PDB entry 8A0L | X-ray diffraction, 2.00 A resolution | chains B and C of the 6 polymer chains in the assembly

Chain B:
Molecule: Tubulin beta-2B chain
Source organism: Bos taurus
UniProtKB: Q6B856 (TBB2B_BOVIN); the author numbering skips numbers that UniProt does not, so the offset changes along the chain: 1-42 = UniProt 1-42; 45-360 = UniProt 43-358; 369-455 = UniProt 359-445
Amino-acid sequence (445 residues; row label = number of the first residue in the row; note: 10 numbers in that range are skipped by the numbering (no residue carries them; nothing is unmodelled there)):
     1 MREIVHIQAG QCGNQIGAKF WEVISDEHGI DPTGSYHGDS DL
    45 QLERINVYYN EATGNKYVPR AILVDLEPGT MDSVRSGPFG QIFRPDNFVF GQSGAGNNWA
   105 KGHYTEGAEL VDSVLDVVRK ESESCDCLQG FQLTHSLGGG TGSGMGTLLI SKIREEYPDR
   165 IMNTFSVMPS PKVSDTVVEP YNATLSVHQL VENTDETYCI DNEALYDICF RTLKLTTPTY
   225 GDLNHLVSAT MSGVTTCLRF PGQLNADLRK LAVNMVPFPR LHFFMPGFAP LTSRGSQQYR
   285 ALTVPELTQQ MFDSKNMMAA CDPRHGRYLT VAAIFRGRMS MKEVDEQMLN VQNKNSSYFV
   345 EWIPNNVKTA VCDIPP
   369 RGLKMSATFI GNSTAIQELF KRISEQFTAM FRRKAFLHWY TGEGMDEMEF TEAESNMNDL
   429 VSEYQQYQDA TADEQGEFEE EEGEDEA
Not modelled in the structure: 1, 439-455
Swiss-Prot annotation at these positions:
  - motif: Met-1 to Ile-4 (MREI motif)
  - binding site (GTP): Gln-11, Glu-71, Ser-140, Gly-144, Thr-145, Gly-146, Asn-206, Asn-228
  - binding site (Mg(2+)): Glu-71
  - modified residue: Ser-40 (Phosphoserine), Thr-57 (Phosphothreonine), Lys-60 (N6-acetyllysine), Ser-174 (Phosphoserine), Thr-287 (Phosphothreonine), Thr-292 (Phosphothreonine), Arg-320 (Omega-N-methylarginine), Glu-448 (5-glutamyl polyglutamate)
  - cross-link (Glycyl lysine isopeptide (Lys-Gly)): Lys-60 (interchain with G-Cter in ubiquitin), Lys-326 (interchain with G-Cter in ubiquitin)
Metal / ion sites: Mg2+: Gln-11 (together with GDP); Ca2+ near Glu-113 (its only coordinating residue here)
Residues lining bound ligands:
  - GDP (guanosine-5'-diphosphate): Ala-9, Gly-10, Gln-11, Cys-12, Gln-15, Ile-16, Asp-69, Asn-101, Ser-140, Gly-142, Gly-143, Gly-144, Thr-145, Gly-146, Val-171, Pro-173, Val-177, Asp-179, Glu-183, Asn-206, Leu-209, Tyr-224, Leu-227, Asn-228
  - KLC ((3S,4R,8S,10S,12S,14S)-14-[(Z,4R)-4-(hydroxymethyl)hex-2-en-2-yl]-4,12-dimethoxy-9,9-dimethyl-3,8,10-tris(oxidanyl)-1-oxacyclotetradecan-2-one): Gln-293, Phe-296, Asp-297, Ser-298, Lys-299, Met-301, Pro-307, Arg-308, Tyr-312, Val-335, Asn-339, Tyr-342, Phe-343
Reported in the primary citation:
  - binding site for KLC: Gln-293, Asp-297, Ser-298, Arg-308, Tyr-312
  - conformationally variable residues (side-chain flip): Lys-299
  - contacts within the chain: Asp-297/Lys-299 (salt bridge)

Chain C:
Molecule: Tubulin alpha-1B chain
Source organism: Bos taurus
UniProtKB: P81947 (TBA1B_BOVIN); numbering as in UniProt (aligned over 1-451)
Amino-acid sequence (451 residues; row label = number of the first residue in the row):
     1 MRECISIHVG QAGVQIGNAC WELYCLEHGI QPDGQMPSDK TIGGGDDSFN TFFSETGAGK
    61 HVPRAVFVDL EPTVIDEVRT GTYRQLFHPE QLITGKEDAA NNYARGHYTI GKEIIDLVLD
   121 RIRKLADQCT GLQGFLVFHS FGGGTGSGFT SLLMERLSVD YGKKSKLEFS IYPAPQVSTA
   181 VVEPYNSILT THTTLEHSDC AFMVDNEAIY DICRRNLDIE RPTYTNLNRL ISQIVSSITA
   241 SLRFDGALNV DLTEFQTNLV PYPRIHFPLA TYAPVISAEK AYHEQLSVAE ITNACFEPAN
   301 QMVKCDPRHG KYMACCLLYR GDVVPKDVNA AIATIKTKRS IQFVDWCPTG FKVGINYQPP
   361 TVVPGGDLAK VQRAVCMLSN TTAIAEAWAR LDHKFDLMYA KRAFVHWYVG EGMEEGEFSE
   421 AREDMAALEK DYEEVGVDSV EGEGEEEGEE Y
Not modelled in the structure: 441-451
Metal / ion sites: Ca2+: Asp-39, Thr-41, Gly-44, Glu-55
Residues lining bound ligands: GTP (guanosine-5'-triphosphate): Gly-10, Gln-11, Ala-12, Gln-15, Ile-16, Asp-69, Asp-98, Ala-99, Ala-100, Asn-101, Ser-140, Gly-142, Gly-143, Gly-144, Thr-145, Gly-146, Ile-171, Pro-173, Val-177, Ser-178, Thr-179, Glu-183, Asn-206, Tyr-224, Leu-227, Asn-228, Ile-231

Interface between chain B and chain C:
Residue-residue contacts (39; chain B residue first):
  Gln-96(B) / Met-1(C)
  Asn-101(B) / Glu-254(C)  hydrogen bond
  Asp-179(B) / Glu-254(C)
  Asp-179(B) / Lys-352(C)  hydrogen bond (backbone-side chain)
  Thr-180(B) / Glu-254(C)
  Thr-180(B) / Asn-258(C)
  Val-181(B) / Asn-258(C)  hydrogen bond (backbone-side chain)
  Val-181(B) / Pro-348(C)
  Thr-221(B) / Lys-326(C)
  Thr-221(B) / Asn-329(C)
  Ala-397(B) / Trp-346(C)
  Met-398(B) / Trp-346(C)
  Arg-400(B) / Ser-439(C)
  Arg-400(B) / Val-440(C)  hydrogen bond (side chain-backbone)
  Arg-401(B) / Tyr-262(C)  hydrogen bond (backbone-side chain)
  Arg-401(B) / Asp-345(C)  salt bridge
  Arg-401(B) / Trp-346(C)
  Arg-401(B) / Glu-434(C)  hydrogen bond (side chain-backbone)
  Arg-401(B) / Val-435(C)
  Arg-401(B) / Val-437(C)  hydrogen bond (side chain-backbone)
  Arg-401(B) / Asp-438(C)
  Arg-401(B) / Ser-439(C)  hydrogen bond
  Lys-402(B) / Tyr-262(C)
  Ala-403(B) / Pro-261(C)
  Ala-403(B) / Tyr-262(C)
  Ala-403(B) / Trp-346(C)  hydrophobic
  Phe-404(B) / Thr-257(C)
  Phe-404(B) / Asn-258(C)
  Phe-404(B) / Val-260(C)
  Phe-404(B) / Pro-261(C)  hydrogen bond (backbone-backbone)
  Phe-404(B) / Trp-346(C)  hydrophobic
  Phe-404(B) / Cys-347(C)  hydrophobic
  His-406(B) / Val-260(C)  hydrogen bond (side chain-backbone)
  His-406(B) / Pro-261(C)
  His-406(B) / Tyr-262(C)
  His-406(B) / Pro-263(C)
  Trp-407(B) / Gln-256(C)
  Trp-407(B) / Thr-257(C)  hydrogen bond (side chain-backbone)
  Trp-407(B) / Val-260(C)  hydrogen bond (side chain-backbone)
Interface residues without a listed pair, chain B (18 interface residues in all): Gly-100, Val-182, Leu-405
Interface residues without a listed pair, chain C (23 interface residues in all): Pro-325

Summary:
18 residues of chain B face 23 of chain C across their interface; the contacts include 12 hydrogen bonds and 1
salt bridge. Polar contacts include Arg-401(B)/Asp-345(C), Asn-101(B)/Glu-254(C) and Asp-179(B)/Lys-352(C).
Chain B binds GDP and compound KLC. The paper reports a binding site for KLC at Gln-293(B), Asp-297(B) and
Ser-298(B) among others; conformational variability at Lys-299(B).
Chain B is Tubulin beta-2B chain and chain C is Tubulin alpha-1B chain, both from Bos taurus; the structure,
Tubulin-CW1-complex, was determined by X-ray diffraction (same publication as 7ZX2).
